PDB entry 6VVV | X-ray diffraction, 3.20 A resolution | chains C and F of the 10 polymer chains in the assembly

Chain C:
Name: DNA-directed RNA polymerase subunit beta
Source organism: Mycolicibacterium smegmatis (strain ATCC 700084 / mc(2)155)
Notes: EC 2.7.7.6
Reference sequence: P60281 (RPOB_MYCS2); numbering as in UniProt (aligned over 1-1169)
Chain sequence (1169 residues; numbered 1 to 1169; the number before each row is that of its first residue):
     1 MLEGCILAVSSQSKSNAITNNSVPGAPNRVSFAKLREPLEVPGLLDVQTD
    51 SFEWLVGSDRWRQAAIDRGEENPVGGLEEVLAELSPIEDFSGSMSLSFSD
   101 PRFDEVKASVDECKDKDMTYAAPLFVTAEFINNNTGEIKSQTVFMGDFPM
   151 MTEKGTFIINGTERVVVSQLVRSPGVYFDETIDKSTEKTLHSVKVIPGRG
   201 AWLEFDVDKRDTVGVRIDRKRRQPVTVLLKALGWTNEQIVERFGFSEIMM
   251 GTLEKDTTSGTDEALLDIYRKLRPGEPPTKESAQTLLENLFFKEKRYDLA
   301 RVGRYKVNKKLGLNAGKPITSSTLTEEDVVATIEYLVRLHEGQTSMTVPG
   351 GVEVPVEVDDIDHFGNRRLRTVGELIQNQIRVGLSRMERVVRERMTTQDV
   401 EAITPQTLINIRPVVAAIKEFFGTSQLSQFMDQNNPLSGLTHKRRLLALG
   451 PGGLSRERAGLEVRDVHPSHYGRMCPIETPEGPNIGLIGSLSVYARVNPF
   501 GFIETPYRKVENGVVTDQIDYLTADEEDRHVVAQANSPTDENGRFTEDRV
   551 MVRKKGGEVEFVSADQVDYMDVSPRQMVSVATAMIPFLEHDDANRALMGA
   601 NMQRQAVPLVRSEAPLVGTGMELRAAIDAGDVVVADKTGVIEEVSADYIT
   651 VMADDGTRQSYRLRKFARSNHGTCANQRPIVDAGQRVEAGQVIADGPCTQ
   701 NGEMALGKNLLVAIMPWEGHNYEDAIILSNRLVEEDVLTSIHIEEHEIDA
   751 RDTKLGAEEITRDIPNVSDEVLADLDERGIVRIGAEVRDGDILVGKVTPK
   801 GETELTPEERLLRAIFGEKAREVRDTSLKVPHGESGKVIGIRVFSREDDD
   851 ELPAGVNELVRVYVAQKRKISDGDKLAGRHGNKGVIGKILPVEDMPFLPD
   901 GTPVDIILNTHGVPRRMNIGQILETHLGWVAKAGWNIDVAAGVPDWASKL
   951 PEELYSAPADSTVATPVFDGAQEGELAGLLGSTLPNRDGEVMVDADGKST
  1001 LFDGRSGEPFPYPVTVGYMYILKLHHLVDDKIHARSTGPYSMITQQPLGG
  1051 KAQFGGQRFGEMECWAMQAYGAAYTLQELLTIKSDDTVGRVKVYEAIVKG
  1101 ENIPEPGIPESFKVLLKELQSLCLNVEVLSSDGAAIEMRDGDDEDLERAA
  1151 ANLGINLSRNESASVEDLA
Disordered / not traced: 1-20, 62-72, 88-100, 126-146, 174-365, 450-485, 507-519, 532-574, 1140-1169
Differences from the reference sequence: conflict L447 (Ser in P60281)
Swiss-Prot annotation at these positions:
  - mutagenesis: Q429 (Q429K/L: Rifampicin (Rif) resistant), D432 (D432V: Rifampicin (Rif) resistant; D432Y: Rifampicin (Rif) resistant; RbpA no longer rescues transcription in the presence of Rif. Decreased affinity for Rif, no change in affinity for RbpA), H442 (H442D/L/P/R/Y: Rifampicin (Rif) resistant), R445 (R445L/P: Rifampicin (Rif) resistant), L449 (L449P: Rifampicin (Rif) resistant)

Chain F:
Name: RNA polymerase sigma factor SigA
Source organism: Mycolicibacterium smegmatis (strain ATCC 700084 / mc(2)155)
Reference sequence: A0QW02 (A0QW02_MYCS2); residue numbers follow UniProt; this construct covers 1-466
Chain sequence (466 residues; numbered 1 to 466; the number before each row is that of its first residue):
     1 MAATKASPATEEPVKRTATKTPAKKAPAKRAAKSAAAKAGGKAPAKKAPA
    51 KRAAKGTAAKPEDGVTDDLEVTDDLEAEPGEDLDVEDTDLELDDLDSDDD
   101 TAVEDEEEEADAATPAVATAKAADDDIDEPSEKDKASGDFVWDEEESEAL
   151 RQARKDAELTASADSVRAYLKQIGKVALLNAEEEVELAKRIEAGLYATQK
   201 LAELAEKGEKLPVQQRRDMQWICRDGDRAKNHLLEANLRLVVSLAKRYTG
   251 RGMAFLDLIQEGNLGLIRAVEKFDYTKGYKFSTYATWWIRQAITRAMADQ
   301 ARTIRIPVHMVEVINKLGRIQRELLQDLGREPTPEELAKEMDITPEKVLE
   351 IQQYAREPISLDQTIGDEGDSQLGDFIEDSEAVVAVDAVSFTLLQDQLQS
   401 VLETLSEREAGVVRLRFGLTDGQPRTLDEIGQVYGVTRERIRQIESKTMS
   451 KLRHPSRSQVLRDYLD
Disordered / not traced: 1-162, 465-466

Interface between chain C and chain F:
Residue-residue contacts - 43 pairs, chain C then chain F:
  N410(C) with R322(F)
  I411(C) with Q326(F)
  T806(C) with F391(F)
  P807(C) with F417(F); G418(F); L419(F), hydrophobic
  E808(C) with F391(F); Q395(F); L419(F)
  L811(C) with L398(F), hydrophobic; V413(F), hydrophobic; F417(F), hydrophobic; L419(F), hydrophobic
  L812(C) with L394(F), hydrophobic; L398(F), hydrophobic; L461(F), hydrophobic
  A814(C) with F417(F), hydrophobic; M449(F); R453(F), hydrogen bond (backbone-side chain)
  I815(C) with M449(F); L452(F); R453(F), hydrogen bond (backbone-side chain)
  F816(C) with S458(F); L461(F), hydrophobic; R462(F)
  R846(C) with L349(F)
  A854(C) with Q352(F); R356(F), hydrogen bond (backbone-side chain)
  P1039(C) with E378(F)
  Y1040(C) with I377(F); E378(F); D379(F), hydrogen bond (backbone-backbone)
  S1041(C) with D375(F); I377(F); D379(F)
  M1042(C) with I377(F), hydrogen bond (backbone-backbone); D379(F)
  I1043(C) with G374(F)
  L1048(C) with D375(F); F376(F); I377(F)
  Y1094(C) with A385(F), hydrophobic
  E1095(C) with V389(F)
Other interface residues (no listed pair), chain C (28 interface residues in all): D147, Q406, D752, R810, G855, T1044, Q1045, R1090
Other interface residues (no listed pair), chain F (33 interface residues in all): G329, Q353, A382, V383, V386, Y464

Overview:
28 residues of chain C and 33 residues of chain F are in contact, with 5 hydrogen bonds. Among the polar pairs
are A814(C)-R453(F), I815(C)-R453(F) and A854(C)-R356(F). From UniProt: 5 mutagenesis sites on chain C.
Here chain C is DNA-directed RNA polymerase subunit beta and chain F is RNA polymerase sigma factor SigA, both
from Mycolicibacterium smegmatis (strain ATCC 700084 / mc(2)155). Entry 6VVV (Crystal structure of a
Mycobacterium smegmatis transcription initiation complex with Rifampicin-resistant RNA polymerase) was
determined by X-ray diffraction, deposited together with 6VVS, 6VVT, 6VVX, 6VVY, 6VVZ and 6VW0.
